Entry 9CQ8 (electron microscopy, 3.45 A resolution); this record covers chains A and E of the 8 polymer chains in the assembly.

== Chain A ==
Protein: 9C2 TCR delta chain
From: Homo sapiens
Chain sequence (280 residues; row label = number of the first residue in the row):
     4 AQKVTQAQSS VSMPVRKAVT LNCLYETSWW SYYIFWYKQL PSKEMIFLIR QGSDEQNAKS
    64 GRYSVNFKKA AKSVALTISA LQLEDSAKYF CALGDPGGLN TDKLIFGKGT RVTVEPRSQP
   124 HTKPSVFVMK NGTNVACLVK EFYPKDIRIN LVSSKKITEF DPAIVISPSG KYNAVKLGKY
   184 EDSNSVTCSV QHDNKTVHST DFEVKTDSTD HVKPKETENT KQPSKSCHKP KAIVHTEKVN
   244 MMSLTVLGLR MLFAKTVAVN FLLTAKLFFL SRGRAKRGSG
Unresolved in the structure: 4, 207-283
Disulfides: Cys-26/Cys-94, Cys-140/Cys-191
Covalently attached groups: N-acetylglucosamine (NAG) linked to Asn-134

== Chain E ==
Protein: anti TCR variable delta 1 Fab light chain
From: Mus musculus
Notes: antibody fragment or engineered binder
Chain sequence (213 residues; numbered 1 to 213; the number before each row is that of its first residue):
     1 QIVLTQSPAL MSASPGEKVT MTCSASSSVS YMYWYQQKPR SSPKPWIYFT SNLASGVPAR
    61 FSGSGSGTSY SLTISSMEAE DAATYYCQQW SSNPLTFGAG TKLELKRADA APTVSIFPPS
   121 SEQLTSGGAS VVCFLNNFYP KDINVKWKID GSERQNGVLN SWTDQDSKDS TYSMSSTLTL
   181 TKDEYERHNS YTCEATHKTS TSPIVKSFNR GEC
Unresolved in the structure: 107-213
Disulfides: Cys-23/Cys-87

== How chain A and chain E interact ==
Pairs across the interface - 8 pairs, chain A then chain E:
  Trp-33(A) / Gln-1(E)
  Trp-33(A) / Ser-91(E)
  Trp-33(A) / Ser-92(E)
  Asp-57(A) / Ser-30(E)  hydrogen bond
  Asp-57(A) / Tyr-31(E)
  Asp-57(A) / Tyr-33(E)
  Lys-72(A) / Trp-90(E)  hydrogen bond (side chain-backbone)
  Ala-73(A) / Trp-90(E)  hydrophobic
Also at the interface, not in a pair above, chain E (8 interface residues in all): Asn-93

== Overview ==
4 residues of chain A face 8 of chain E across their interface; the contacts include 2 hydrogen bonds. Polar
pairs include Asp-57(A)/Ser-30(E) and Lys-72(A)/Trp-90(E). N-acetylglucosamine is covalently linked to
Asn-134(A).
Here chain A is 9C2 TCR delta chain (Homo sapiens) and chain E is anti TCR variable delta 1 Fab light chain
(Mus musculus). Entry 9CQ8 (Dimeric 9C2 gamma delta TCR extracellular domain bound by Fab 2) was determined by
electron microscopy (same publication as 9CQ4, 9CQ7 and 9CQL).
